PDB entry 4UQM | X-ray diffraction, 1.35 A resolution | chains A and C of the 3 polymer chains in the assembly

# Chain A
Name: Uracil-DNA glycosylase
Organism: Deinococcus radiodurans
Notes: EC 3.2.2.27
UniProt: Q9RWH9 (UNG_DEIRA); numbering as in UniProt (aligned over 1-247)
Sequence (247 residues; numbered 1 to 247; the number before each row is that of its first residue):
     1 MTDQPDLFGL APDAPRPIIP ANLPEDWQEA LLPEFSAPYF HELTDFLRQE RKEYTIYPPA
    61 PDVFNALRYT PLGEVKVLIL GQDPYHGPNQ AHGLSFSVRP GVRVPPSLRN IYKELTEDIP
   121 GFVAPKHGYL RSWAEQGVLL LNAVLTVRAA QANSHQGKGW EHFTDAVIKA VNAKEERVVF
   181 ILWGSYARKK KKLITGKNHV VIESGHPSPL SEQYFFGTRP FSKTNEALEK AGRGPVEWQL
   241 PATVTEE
Unresolved in the structure: 1-15, 245-247
Sequence notes: engineered mutation Ala150 (Gly in Q9RWH9)
UniProt features mapped onto this chain:
  - active site: Asp83 (Proton acceptor)
What the authors report for this chain:
  - binding site for glycerol: Gln82
  - binding site for chloride ion: Tyr85, Phe96
  - catalytic residues: Asp83, His206 (citing earlier work)
  - conformationally variable residues (domain motion, loop rearrangement): Asp83, His206, Leu210
  - binding site for the 16-nt DNA strand: His86, Gln90, Ser107, Ser185, His206, Ser208, Leu210, Ser211
  - binding site for the 16-nt DNA strand (chain C): Asn22, Arg48, Arg68, Lys113

# Chain C
Molecule: 16-nt DNA strand
Sequence (16 nucleotides; numbered 1 to 16; the number before each row is that of its first residue):
     1 GCGGAGACAT GGACAG
Unresolved in the structure: 1-2, 14-16

# How chain A and chain C interact
Residue-residue contacts (8):
  Arg103(A) with DA13(C), salt bridge to the phosphate
  Lys113(A) with DG11(C), sugar contact
  Pro209(A) with DT10(C), sugar contact
  Leu210(A) with DA9(C), base contact; DT10(C), base contact
  Glu212(A) with DT10(C), sugar contact; DG11(C), phosphate contact
  Gln213(A) with DA9(C), sugar contact
Also at the interface, not in a pair above, chain A (7 interface residues in all): Arg109
Also at the interface, not in a pair above, chain C (5 interface residues in all): DG12

# Overview
The interface between chain A and chain C involves 7 residues on one side and 5 on the other; the contacts
include 1 salt bridge. The salt-bridged pair is Arg103(A)-DA13(C). The paper reports catalytic residues
Asp83(A) and His206(A); a binding site for the 16-nt DNA strand at His86(A), Gln90(A) and Ser107(A) among
others.
Chain A is Uracil-DNA glycosylase (Deinococcus radiodurans) and chain C is a 16-nt DNA strand; the structure,
Crystal structure determination of uracil-DNA N-glycosylase (UNG) from Deinococcus radiodurans in complex with
DNA - new ..., was determined by X-ray diffraction.
